PDB entry 6M7G | X-ray diffraction, 2.66 A resolution | chain A

Chain A:
Name: Phosphinothricin N-acetyltransferase
From: Pseudomonas putida
UniProtKB: Q88LK7 (Q88LK7_PSEPK); residue numbers follow UniProt; this construct covers 1-183
Sequence (207 residues; row label = number of the first residue in the row):
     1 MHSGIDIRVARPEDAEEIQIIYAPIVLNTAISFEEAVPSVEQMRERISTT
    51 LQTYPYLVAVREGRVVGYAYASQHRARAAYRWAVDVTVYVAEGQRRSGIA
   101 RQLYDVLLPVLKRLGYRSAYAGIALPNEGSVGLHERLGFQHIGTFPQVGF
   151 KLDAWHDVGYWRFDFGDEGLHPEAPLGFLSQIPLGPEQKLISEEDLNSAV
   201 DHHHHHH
Not modelled in the structure: 1-3, 180-207
Sequence notes: expression tag (184-207)
From the paper describing this entry:
  - binding site for phosphinothricin: I31, F33, R75, R77, Y80, V86, Y89, G122, A124, V158
  - catalytic residues: D85 (proposed by the authors, not directly observed)

Summary:
The paper reports the catalytic residue D85; a binding site for phosphinothricin at I31, F33 and R75 among
others.
Chain A is Phosphinothricin N-acetyltransferase (Pseudomonas putida); the structure, Crystal structure of
ArsN, N-acetyltransferase with substrate phosphinothricin from Pseudomonas putida KT2440, was determined by
X-ray diffraction, deposited together with 5WPH and 5JTF.
